PDB entry 5BJ4 | X-ray diffraction, 2.00 A resolution | chains A and B

# Chain A (and B)
Name: Protein (ASPARTATE aminotransferase)
From: Thermus thermophilus
Notes: EC 2.6.1.1; chain B of this document is another copy of the same molecule, construct and numbering; everything in this record applies to it too
UniProt: Q56232 (AAT_THET8); residues 1-385 here = UniProt positions 1-385
Sequence (385 residues; row label = number of the first residue in the row):
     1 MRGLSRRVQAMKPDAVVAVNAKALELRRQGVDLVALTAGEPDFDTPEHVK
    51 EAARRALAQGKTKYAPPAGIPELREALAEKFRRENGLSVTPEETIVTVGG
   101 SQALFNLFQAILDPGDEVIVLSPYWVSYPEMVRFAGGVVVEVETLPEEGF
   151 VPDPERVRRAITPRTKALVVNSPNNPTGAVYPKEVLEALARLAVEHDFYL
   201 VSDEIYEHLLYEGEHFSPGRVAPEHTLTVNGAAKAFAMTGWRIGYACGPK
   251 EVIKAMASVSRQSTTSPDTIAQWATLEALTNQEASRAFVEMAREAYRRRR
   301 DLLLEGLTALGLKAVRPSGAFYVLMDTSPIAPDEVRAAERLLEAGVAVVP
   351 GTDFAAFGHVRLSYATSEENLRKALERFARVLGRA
Not modelled in the structure: 14-29, 383-385
Sequence notes: engineered mutation Asp-14 (Ser in Q56232), Val-16 (Thr in Q56232), Ser-101 (Lys in Q56232), Arg-261 (Ser in Q56232)
Swiss-Prot annotation at these positions:
  - binding site (L-aspartate): Gly-39, Trp-125, Asn-175, Arg-361
  - site: Lys-12 (Important for prephenate aminotransferase activity)
  - modified residue: Lys-234 (N6-(pyridoxal phosphate)lysine)
  - mutagenesis: Lys-12 (K12G: 10-fold increase in Km for prephenate. Does not affect Km for oxaloacetate)
Covalently attached groups: pyridoxal phosphate (PLP) linked to Lys-234
Ligand contacts: pyridoxal phosphate (PLP): Gly-99, Gly-100, Ser-101, Leu-104, Trp-125, Tyr-128, Asn-171, Asn-175, Asp-203, Ile-205, Tyr-206, Ala-233, Thr-239, Arg-242

# How chain A and chain B interact
Contacting residue pairs (145; chain A residue first):
  Met-1(A) / Thr-165(B)  hydrogen bond (backbone-backbone)
  Met-1(A) / Lys-166(B)
  Met-1(A) / Asp-197(B)  hydrogen bond (backbone-backbone)
  Arg-2(A) / Lys-166(B)
  Arg-2(A) / Asp-197(B)  salt bridge
  Arg-2(A) / Phe-198(B)
  Arg-2(A) / Tyr-199(B)
  Arg-2(A) / Glu-224(B)  hydrogen bond (side chain-backbone)
  Arg-2(A) / His-225(B)  hydrogen bond
  Gly-3(A) / Ile-111(B)
  Gly-3(A) / Lys-166(B)  hydrogen bond (backbone-side chain)
  Gly-3(A) / Tyr-199(B)  hydrogen bond (backbone-side chain)
  Leu-4(A) / Ala-110(B)
  Leu-4(A) / Glu-251(B)
  Leu-4(A) / Lys-254(B)
  Leu-4(A) / Ala-255(B)  hydrophobic
  Ser-5(A) / Gln-109(B)  hydrogen bond (side chain-backbone)
  Ser-5(A) / Ala-110(B)  hydrogen bond (backbone-backbone)
  Ser-5(A) / Leu-112(B)
  Ser-5(A) / Asp-113(B)
  Arg-6(A) / Asp-113(B)  salt bridge
  Arg-7(A) / Gln-109(B)  hydrogen bond (side chain-backbone)
  Arg-7(A) / Leu-112(B)  hydrogen bond (side chain-backbone)
  Arg-7(A) / Ala-135(B)  hydrogen bond (side chain-backbone)
  Val-8(A) / Ala-110(B)
  Val-8(A) / Ala-255(B)
  Val-8(A) / Val-259(B)  hydrophobic
  Met-11(A) / Ser-258(B)
  Met-11(A) / Arg-261(B)
  Lys-12(A) / Arg-261(B)  hydrogen bond (backbone-side chain)
  Gly-39(A) / Tyr-64(B)
  Glu-40(A) / Lys-63(B)
  Glu-40(A) / Tyr-64(B)  hydrogen bond (side chain-backbone)
  Pro-41(A) / Lys-63(B)  hydrogen bond (backbone-side chain)
  Asp-42(A) / Lys-63(B)  hydrogen bond (backbone-side chain)
  Phe-43(A) / Lys-63(B)  hydrogen bond (backbone-side chain)
  Asp-44(A) / Gly-60(B)
  Asp-44(A) / Thr-62(B)  hydrogen bond
  Thr-45(A) / Thr-62(B)
  Lys-50(A) / Leu-57(B)  hydrogen bond (side chain-backbone)
  Arg-54(A) / Leu-57(B)
  Leu-57(A) / Lys-50(B)  hydrogen bond (backbone-side chain)
  Leu-57(A) / Ala-53(B)  hydrophobic
  Leu-57(A) / Trp-241(B)  hydrophobic
  Gly-60(A) / Asp-44(B)
  Thr-62(A) / Asp-44(B)  hydrogen bond
  Thr-62(A) / Thr-45(B)
  Thr-62(A) / Thr-239(B)
  Thr-62(A) / Gly-240(B)  hydrogen bond (backbone-backbone)
  Thr-62(A) / Trp-241(B)
  Lys-63(A) / Glu-40(B)
  Lys-63(A) / Pro-41(B)  hydrogen bond (side chain-backbone)
  Lys-63(A) / Asp-42(B)
  Lys-63(A) / Phe-43(B)  hydrogen bond (side chain-backbone)
  Lys-63(A) / Thr-239(B)
  Lys-63(A) / Gly-240(B)
  Tyr-64(A) / Gly-39(B)
  Tyr-64(A) / Glu-40(B)  hydrogen bond (backbone-side chain)
  Tyr-64(A) / Lys-234(B)
  Tyr-64(A) / Thr-239(B)
  Tyr-64(A) / Arg-242(B)
  Val-98(A) / Thr-264(B)
  Ser-101(A) / Ser-263(B)  hydrogen bond (side chain-backbone)
  Ser-101(A) / Thr-264(B)
  Ser-101(A) / Thr-265(B)  hydrogen bond
  Gln-102(A) / Ser-263(B)  hydrogen bond (backbone-backbone)
  Phe-105(A) / Gln-262(B)
  Phe-105(A) / Ser-263(B)
  Gln-109(A) / Ser-5(B)  hydrogen bond (backbone-side chain)
  Gln-109(A) / Arg-7(B)  hydrogen bond (backbone-side chain)
  Gln-109(A) / Phe-134(B)
  Ala-110(A) / Leu-4(B)
  Ala-110(A) / Ser-5(B)  hydrogen bond (backbone-backbone)
  Ala-110(A) / Val-8(B)
  Ile-111(A) / Gly-3(B)
  Ile-111(A) / Ser-5(B)
  Leu-112(A) / Ser-5(B)
  Leu-112(A) / Arg-7(B)  hydrogen bond (backbone-side chain)
  Asp-113(A) / Ser-5(B)
  Asp-113(A) / Arg-6(B)  salt bridge
  Ser-127(A) / Gln-262(B)  hydrogen bond
  Glu-130(A) / Gln-262(B)
  Met-131(A) / Gln-262(B)
  Phe-134(A) / Gln-109(B)
  Phe-134(A) / Val-259(B)  hydrophobic
  Ala-135(A) / Arg-7(B)  hydrogen bond (backbone-side chain)
  Thr-165(A) / Met-1(B)  hydrogen bond (backbone-backbone)
  Lys-166(A) / Met-1(B)
  Lys-166(A) / Arg-2(B)
  Lys-166(A) / Gly-3(B)  hydrogen bond (side chain-backbone)
  Asp-197(A) / Met-1(B)  hydrogen bond (backbone-backbone)
  Asp-197(A) / Arg-2(B)  salt bridge
  Phe-198(A) / Met-1(B)
  Phe-198(A) / Arg-2(B)
  Tyr-199(A) / Arg-2(B)
  Tyr-199(A) / Gly-3(B)  hydrogen bond (side chain-backbone)
  Glu-224(A) / Arg-2(B)  hydrogen bond (backbone-side chain)
  His-225(A) / Arg-2(B)  hydrogen bond
  Lys-234(A) / Tyr-64(B)
  Thr-239(A) / Thr-62(B)
  Thr-239(A) / Lys-63(B)
  Thr-239(A) / Tyr-64(B)
  Gly-240(A) / Thr-62(B)  hydrogen bond (backbone-backbone)
  Gly-240(A) / Lys-63(B)
  Gly-240(A) / Asp-268(B)
  Gly-240(A) / Thr-269(B)  hydrogen bond (backbone-backbone)
  Trp-241(A) / Leu-57(B)  hydrophobic
  Trp-241(A) / Thr-62(B)
  Trp-241(A) / Asp-268(B)
  Arg-242(A) / Tyr-64(B)
  Arg-242(A) / Thr-264(B)  hydrogen bond (side chain-backbone)
  Arg-242(A) / Thr-265(B)
  Arg-242(A) / Ser-266(B)  hydrogen bond (side chain-backbone)
  Arg-242(A) / Pro-267(B)
  Arg-242(A) / Asp-268(B)
  Glu-251(A) / Leu-4(B)
  Ala-255(A) / Leu-4(B)  hydrophobic
  Ala-255(A) / Val-8(B)
  Ser-258(A) / Met-11(B)
  Val-259(A) / Val-8(B)  hydrophobic
  Val-259(A) / Phe-134(B)  hydrophobic
  Arg-261(A) / Met-11(B)
  Arg-261(A) / Lys-12(B)
  Gln-262(A) / Phe-105(B)
  Gln-262(A) / Ser-127(B)  hydrogen bond
  Gln-262(A) / Glu-130(B)
  Gln-262(A) / Met-131(B)
  Ser-263(A) / Ser-101(B)  hydrogen bond (backbone-side chain)
  Ser-263(A) / Gln-102(B)  hydrogen bond (backbone-backbone)
  Ser-263(A) / Phe-105(B)
  Thr-264(A) / Val-98(B)
  Thr-264(A) / Ser-101(B)
  Thr-264(A) / Arg-242(B)  hydrogen bond (backbone-side chain)
  Thr-264(A) / Thr-264(B)
  Thr-265(A) / Ser-101(B)  hydrogen bond
  Thr-265(A) / Arg-242(B)  hydrogen bond
  Ser-266(A) / Arg-242(B)  hydrogen bond (backbone-side chain)
  Pro-267(A) / Arg-242(B)
  Asp-268(A) / Gly-240(B)
  Asp-268(A) / Trp-241(B)
  Asp-268(A) / Arg-242(B)
  Asp-268(A) / Asp-268(B)
  Thr-269(A) / Gly-240(B)  hydrogen bond (backbone-backbone)
  Ile-270(A) / Trp-241(B)  hydrophobic
  Ala-271(A) / Asp-268(B)
Other interface residues (no listed pair), chain A (75 interface residues in all): Pro-13, Ala-53, Ala-58, Phe-108, Pro-114, His-196, Ala-233, Met-238, Val-252, Lys-254
Other interface residues (no listed pair), chain B (72 interface residues in all): Arg-54, Phe-108, Pro-163, His-196, Ala-237, Met-238, Val-252, Ile-270

# In short
75 residues of chain A and 72 residues of chain B are in contact; the contacts include 51 hydrogen bonds and 4
salt bridges. Among the polar pairs are Arg-2(A)/Asp-197(B), Arg-6(A)/Asp-113(B) and Arg-2(A)/Glu-224(B).
Pyridoxal phosphate is covalently linked to Lys-234(A).
Chain A and chain B are both Protein (ASPARTATE aminotransferase) (Thermus thermophilus); the structure,
Thermus thermophilus aspartate aminotransferase tetra mutant 2, was determined by X-ray diffraction (same
publication as 1B5O, 1B5P and 5BJ3).
